Entry 8YW1 (electron microscopy, 3.44 A resolution); this record covers chains G and I of the 33 polymer chains in the assembly.

[Chain G]
Name: Spike glycoprotein E1
Source organism: Semliki Forest virus 4
Reference sequence: A0A0E3T652 (A0A0E3T652_SFV); residues 1-438 here correspond to UniProt positions 816-1253 (UniProt number = residue number + 815)
Amino-acid sequence (438 residues; each row starts with the number of its first residue):
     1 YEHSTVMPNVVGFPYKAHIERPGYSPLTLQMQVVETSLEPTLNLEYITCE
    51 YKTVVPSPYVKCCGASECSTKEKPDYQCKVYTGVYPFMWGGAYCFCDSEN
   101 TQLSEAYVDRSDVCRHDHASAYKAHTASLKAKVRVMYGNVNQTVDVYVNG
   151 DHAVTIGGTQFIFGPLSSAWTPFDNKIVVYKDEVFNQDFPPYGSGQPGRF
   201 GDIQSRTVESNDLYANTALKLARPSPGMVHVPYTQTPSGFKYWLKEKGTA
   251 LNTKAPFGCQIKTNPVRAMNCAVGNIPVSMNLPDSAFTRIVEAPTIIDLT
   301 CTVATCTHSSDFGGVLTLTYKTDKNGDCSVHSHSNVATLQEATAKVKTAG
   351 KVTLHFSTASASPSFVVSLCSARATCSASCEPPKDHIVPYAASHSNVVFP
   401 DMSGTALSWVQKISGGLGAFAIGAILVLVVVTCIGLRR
Cystine bridges: Cys49-Cys114, Cys62-Cys94, Cys63-Cys96, Cys259-Cys271, Cys301-Cys376, Cys306-Cys380, Cys328-Cys370
Covalent attachments: N-acetylglucosamine (NAG) linked to Asn141

[Chain I]
Name: Spike glycoprotein E2
Source organism: Semliki Forest virus 4
Reference sequence: A0A0E3T652 (A0A0E3T652_SFV); residues 5-422 here correspond to UniProt positions 338-755 (UniProt number = residue number + 333)
Amino-acid sequence (418 residues; numbered 5 to 422; the number before each row is that of its first residue):
     5 HFNVYKATRPYIAYCADCGAGHSCHSPVAIEAVRSEATDGMLKIQFSAQI
    55 GIDKSDNHDYTKIRYADGHAIENAVRSSLKVATSGDCFVHGTMGHFILAK
   105 CPPGEFLQVSIQDTRNAVRACRIQYHHDPQPVGREKFTIRPHYGKEIPCT
   155 TYQQTTAKTVEEIDMHMPPDTPDRTLLSQQSGNVKITVGGKKVKYNCTCG
   205 TGNVGTTNSDMTINTCLIEQCHVSVTDHKKWQFNSPFVPRADEPARKGKV
   255 HIPFPLDNITCRVPMAREPTVIHGKREVTLHLHPDHPTLFSYRTLGEDPQ
   305 YHEEWVTAAVERTIPVPVDGMEYHWGNNDPVRLWSQLTTEGKPHGWPHQI
   355 VQYYYGLYPAATVSAVVGMSLLALISIFASCYMLVAARSKCLTPYALTPG
   405 AAVPWTLGILCCAPRAHA
Cystine bridges: Cys19-Cys125, Cys91-Cys105, Cys201-Cys225, Cys203-Cys220
Covalent attachments: N-acetylglucosamine (NAG) linked to Asn200; glycan linked to Asn262

[Chain G / chain I interface]
Residue-residue contacts - 14 pairs, chain G then chain I:
  Gly198(G) - His287(I)
  Arg199(G) - His285(I)  hydrogen bond
  Ala222(G) - Tyr147(I)
  Arg223(G) - Tyr147(I)
  Ser225(G) - Tyr147(I)
  His230(G) - His146(I)
  His230(G) - Tyr147(I)
  Pro232(G) - Tyr147(I)  hydrophobic
  Thr234(G) - Arg271(I)
  Gln235(G) - Arg271(I)  hydrogen bond (backbone-side chain)
  Thr236(G) - His287(I)
  Pro237(G) - Arg271(I)
  Pro237(G) - His287(I)
  Tyr242(G) - His287(I)
Interface residues without a listed pair, chain G (13 interface residues in all): Met228
Interface residues without a listed pair, chain I (10 interface residues in all): Arg266, Pro288, Ala313, Val314, Glu315

[Summary]
13 residues of chain G and 10 residues of chain I are in contact, with 2 hydrogen bonds. Polar contacts
include Arg199(G)-His285(I) and Gln235(G)-Arg271(I). Covalently linked N-acetylglucosamine: at Asn141(G).
Covalently linked N-acetylglucosamine: at Asn200(I).
Here chain G is Spike glycoprotein E1 and chain I is Spike glycoprotein E2, both from Semliki Forest virus 4.
Entry 8YW1 (Semliki Forest virus viron in complex with VLDLR) was determined by electron microscopy (same
publication as 8YVY, 8YVZ and 8YW2).
